6P0A - chains A and D of the 4 polymer chains in the assembly; structure by X-ray diffraction, 2.05 A resolution.

Chain A:
Molecule: DNA ligase 1
From: Homo sapiens
Notes: EC 6.5.1.1
UniProtKB: P18858 (DNLI1_HUMAN); residue numbers follow UniProt; this construct covers 262-904
Amino-acid sequence (645 residues; row label = number of the first residue in the row):
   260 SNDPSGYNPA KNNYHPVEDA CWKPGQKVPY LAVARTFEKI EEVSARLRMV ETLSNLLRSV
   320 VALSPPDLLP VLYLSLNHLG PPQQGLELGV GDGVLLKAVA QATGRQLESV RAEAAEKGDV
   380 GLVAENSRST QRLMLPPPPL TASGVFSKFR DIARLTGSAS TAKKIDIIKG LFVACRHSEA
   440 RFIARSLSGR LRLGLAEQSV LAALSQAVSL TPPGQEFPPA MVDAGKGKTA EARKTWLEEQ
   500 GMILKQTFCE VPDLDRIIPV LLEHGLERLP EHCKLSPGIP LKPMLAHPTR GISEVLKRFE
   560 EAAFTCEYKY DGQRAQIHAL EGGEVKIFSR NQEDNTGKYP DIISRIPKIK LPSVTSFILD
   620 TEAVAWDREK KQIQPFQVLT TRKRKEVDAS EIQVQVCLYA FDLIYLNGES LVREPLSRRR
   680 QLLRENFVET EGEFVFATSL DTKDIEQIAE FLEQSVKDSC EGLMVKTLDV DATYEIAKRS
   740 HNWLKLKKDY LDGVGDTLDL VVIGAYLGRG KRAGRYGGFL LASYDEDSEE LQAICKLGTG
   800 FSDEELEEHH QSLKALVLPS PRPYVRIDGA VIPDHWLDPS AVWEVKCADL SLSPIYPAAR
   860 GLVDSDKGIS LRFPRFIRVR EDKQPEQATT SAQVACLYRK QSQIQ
Unresolved in the structure: 387-389, 902-904
Construct notes: expression tag (260-261)
Ion coordination: Mg2+: Glu-592 (shared with 1 residue of chain B)
Small-molecule neighbours: adenosine monophosphate (AMP): Ala-545, Glu-566, Tyr-567, Lys-568, Tyr-569, Arg-573, Arg-589, Glu-621, Phe-660, Ala-696, Met-723, Lys-725, Trp-742, Lys-744
Reported in the primary citation:
  - Mg2+ coordination: Glu-592
  - catalytic residues: Lys-568 (citing earlier work)

Chain D:
Molecule: 18-nt DNA strand
Sequence (18 nucleotides; numbered 9 to 26; the number before each row is that of its first residue):
     9 GTCCGACGAC GCATCAGC

Interface between chain A and chain D:
Contacting residue pairs (65; chain A residue first):
  Arg-305(A) / DC11(D)  sugar contact
  Thr-415(A) / DC23(D)  hydrogen bond to the phosphate
  Gly-416(A) / DC23(D)  hydrogen bond to the phosphate
  Ser-417(A) / DA24(D)  phosphate contact
  Ala-418(A) / DA24(D)  hydrogen bond to the phosphate
  Ser-419(A) / DC23(D)  sugar contact
  Ser-419(A) / DA24(D)  hydrogen bond to the phosphate
  Thr-420(A) / DC23(D)  hydrogen bond to the phosphate
  Thr-420(A) / DA24(D)  hydrogen bond to the phosphate
  Arg-449(A) / DC15(D)  salt bridge to the phosphate
  Arg-451(A) / DA14(D)  salt bridge to the phosphate
  Leu-452(A) / DG13(D)  phosphate contact
  Gly-453(A) / DC12(D)  phosphate contact
  Gly-453(A) / DG13(D)  hydrogen bond to the phosphate
  Leu-454(A) / DC12(D)  phosphate contact
  Leu-454(A) / DG13(D)  hydrogen bond to the phosphate
  Ala-455(A) / DC12(D)  hydrogen bond to the phosphate
  Ala-455(A) / DG13(D)  phosphate contact
  Glu-456(A) / DC12(D)  phosphate contact
  Gln-457(A) / DC11(D)  phosphate contact
  Gln-457(A) / DC12(D)  hydrogen bond to the phosphate
  Ser-458(A) / DC11(D)  phosphate contact
  Ser-458(A) / DC12(D)  hydrogen bond to the phosphate
  His-546(A) / DG9(D)  sugar contact
  His-546(A) / DT10(D)  salt bridge to the phosphate
  Arg-557(A) / DG9(D)  sugar contact
  Gln-636(A) / DG19(D)  hydrogen bond to the phosphate
  Thr-639(A) / DG19(D)  sugar contact
  Thr-639(A) / DC20(D)  sugar contact
  Thr-640(A) / DC20(D)  phosphate contact
  Arg-641(A) / DC20(D)  sugar contact
  Lys-642(A) / DC20(D)  phosphate contact
  Lys-642(A) / DA21(D)  salt bridge to the phosphate
  Arg-643(A) / DC20(D)  hydrogen bond to the base
  Arg-643(A) / DA21(D)  hydrogen bond to the phosphate
  Lys-644(A) / DA21(D)  hydrogen bond to the phosphate
  Lys-644(A) / DT22(D)  salt bridge to the phosphate
  Arg-738(A) / DG9(D)  phosphate contact
  Arg-738(A) / DT10(D)  salt bridge to the phosphate
  Gly-767(A) / DC15(D)  phosphate contact
  Arg-768(A) / DA14(D)  sugar contact
  Arg-768(A) / DC15(D)  hydrogen bond to the phosphate
  Gly-769(A) / DA14(D)  phosphate contact
  Lys-770(A) / DG13(D)  hydrogen bond to the sugar
  Lys-770(A) / DA14(D)  hydrogen bond to the phosphate
  Arg-771(A) / DA14(D)  phosphate contact
  Gly-776(A) / DC15(D)  sugar contact
  Cys-794(A) / DA17(D)  phosphate contact
  Lys-795(A) / DG16(D)  salt bridge to the phosphate
  Lys-795(A) / DA17(D)  hydrogen bond to the phosphate
  Leu-796(A) / DG16(D)  sugar contact
  Gly-797(A) / DC15(D)  sugar contact
  Gly-797(A) / DG16(D)  sugar contact
  Ser-850(A) / DA17(D)  hydrogen bond to the phosphate
  Ser-850(A) / DC18(D)  hydrogen bond to the phosphate
  Leu-851(A) / DC18(D)  phosphate contact
  Ser-852(A) / DC18(D)  hydrogen bond to the phosphate
  Pro-853(A) / DC18(D)  phosphate contact
  Pro-853(A) / DG19(D)  phosphate contact
  Tyr-855(A) / DA17(D)  hydrogen bond to the phosphate
  Tyr-855(A) / DC18(D)  phosphate contact
  Ser-869(A) / DA17(D)  phosphate contact
  Ser-869(A) / DC18(D)  phosphate contact
  Leu-870(A) / DA17(D)  sugar contact
  Phe-872(A) / DG16(D)  base contact
Other interface residues (no listed pair), chain A (52 interface residues in all): Ala-421, Lys-504, Ser-739, His-740, Leu-766, Thr-798, Ile-854, Pro-873

Overview:
52 residues of chain A and 16 residues of chain D are in contact; the contacts include 23 hydrogen bonds and 7
salt bridges. Among the polar pairs are Arg-643(A)/DC20(D), Lys-770(A)/DG13(D) and Thr-415(A)/DC23(D). Ligands
of chain A: adenosine monophosphate. The paper reports the catalytic residue Lys-568(A); Mg2+ coordination by
Glu-592(A).
Chain A is DNA ligase 1 (Homo sapiens) and chain D is an 18-nt DNA strand; the structure, Human DNA Ligase 1
Bound to an Adenylated, dideoxy Terminated DNA nick with 2 mM Mg2+, was determined by X-ray diffraction (same
publication as 6P09, 6P0B, 6P0C, 6P0D, 6P0E and 6Q1V).
